5G0T - chains A and D of the 4 polymer chains in the assembly; structure by X-ray diffraction, 1.54 A resolution.

# Chain A (and D)
Name: Enoyl-[acyl-carrier-protein] reductase [NADH]
Source organism: Mycobacterium tuberculosis
Notes: EC 1.3.1.9; chain D of this document is another copy of the same molecule, construct and numbering; everything in this record applies to it too
UniProtKB: P9WGR1 (INHA_MYCTU); numbering as in UniProt (aligned over 1-269)
Sequence (269 residues; row label = number of the first residue in the row):
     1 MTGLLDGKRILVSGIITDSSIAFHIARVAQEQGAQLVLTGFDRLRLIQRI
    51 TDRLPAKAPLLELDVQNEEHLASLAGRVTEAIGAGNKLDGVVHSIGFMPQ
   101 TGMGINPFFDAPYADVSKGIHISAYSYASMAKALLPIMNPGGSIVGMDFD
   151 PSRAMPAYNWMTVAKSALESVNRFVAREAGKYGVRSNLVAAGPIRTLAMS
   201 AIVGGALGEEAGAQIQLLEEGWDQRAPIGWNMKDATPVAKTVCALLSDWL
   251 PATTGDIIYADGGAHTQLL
Not modelled in the structure: 1-2, 198-204 (chain D: 1-2, 42-45, 197-204)
Curated features (UniProtKB/Swiss-Prot):
  - binding site (NAD(+)): Ser20, Ile21, Asp64, Val65, Ile95, Gly96, Lys165, Ile194
  - binding site (substrate): Tyr158
  - site: Phe149 (May act as an intermediate that passes the hydride ion from NADH to the substrate), Tyr158 (Transition state stabilizer)
  - modified residue: Thr266 (Phosphothreonine)
  - mutagenesis: Ser94 (S94A: Confers INH and ETH resistance. The mutant is 17 times more resistant to inhibition by the INH-NAD adduct ...), Asp148 (D148G: Confers pyridomycin resistance. Has no impact on the susceptibility to isoniazid and moxifloxacin. 14-fold decrease in NADH affinity, while no effect on catalytic activity), Tyr158 (Y158A: 1500-fold decrease in catalytic activity while no effect on lipid substrate affinity; Y158F: 24-fold decrease in catalytic activity while no effect on lipid substrate affinity ...), Lys165 (K165A/M: Loss of enzyme's ability to bind NADH; K165Q/R: No effect on the enzyme's catalytic ability or on its ability to bind NADH), Thr266 (T266A: No effect on catalytic activity. Loss of phosphorylation. Does not alter growth of M.tuberculosis ...)
Small-molecule neighbours:
  - NAD (nicotinamide-adenine-dinucleotide): Gly14, Ile15, Ile16, Ser20, Ile21, Phe41, Leu63, Asp64, Val65, Gln66, Ser94, Ile95, Gly96, Phe97, Ile122, Met147, Asp148, Phe149, Tyr158, Met161, Lys165, Ala191, Gly192, Pro193, Ile194, Thr196
  - S72 (1-benzyl-N-[cis-4-(2-{[(4-fluorophenyl)methyl][2-(methylamino)-2-oxoethyl]amino}-2-oxoethyl)cyclohexyl]-5-methyl-1H-1,2,3-triazole-4-carboxamide): Gly96, Phe97, Met98, Gln100, Met103, Phe149, Met155, Pro156, Tyr158, Met161, Lys165, Pro193, Leu197, Leu218
What the authors report for this chain:
  - binding site for S72: Phe97, Tyr158
  - catalytic residues: Tyr158 (citing earlier work)

# How chain A and chain D interact
Pairs across the interface (69):
  Leu4(A) - Leu4(D)  hydrophobic
  Leu4(A) - Trp249(D)  hydrophobic
  Val28(A) - Trp249(D)  hydrophobic
  Gln32(A) - Trp249(D)
  Arg173(A) - Thr266(D)
  Arg173(A) - Gln267(D)  hydrogen bond (backbone-side chain)
  Ala176(A) - Pro227(D)
  Arg177(A) - Gln267(D)  hydrogen bond
  Arg177(A) - Leu269(D)  hydrogen bond (side chain-backbone)
  Gly180(A) - Pro227(D)
  Val184(A) - Ile228(D)
  Pro227(A) - Ala176(D)
  Pro227(A) - Gly180(D)
  Pro227(A) - Thr254(D)
  Ile228(A) - Val184(D)
  Ile228(A) - Arg185(D)
  Ile228(A) - Pro251(D)
  Ile228(A) - Ala252(D)  hydrophobic
  Ile228(A) - Thr254(D)
  Pro237(A) - Pro251(D)  hydrophobic
  Pro237(A) - Ala252(D)  hydrophobic
  Lys240(A) - Trp249(D)
  Thr241(A) - Trp249(D)
  Thr241(A) - Leu250(D)
  Ala244(A) - Trp249(D)
  Ala244(A) - Leu250(D)  hydrophobic
  Trp249(A) - Leu4(D)  hydrophobic
  Trp249(A) - Val28(D)  hydrophobic
  Trp249(A) - Gln32(D)
  Trp249(A) - Lys240(D)
  Trp249(A) - Thr241(D)
  Trp249(A) - Ala244(D)
  Leu250(A) - Thr241(D)
  Leu250(A) - Ala244(D)  hydrophobic
  Pro251(A) - Ile228(D)
  Pro251(A) - Pro237(D)  hydrophobic
  Ala252(A) - Ile228(D)  hydrophobic
  Ala252(A) - Pro237(D)  hydrophobic
  Ala252(A) - Tyr259(D)
  Ala252(A) - Ala260(D)
  Ala252(A) - Asp261(D)  hydrogen bond (backbone-backbone)
  Ala252(A) - Gly262(D)  hydrogen bond (backbone-backbone)
  Ala252(A) - Gly263(D)
  Thr253(A) - Tyr259(D)  hydrogen bond (side chain-backbone)
  Thr254(A) - Pro227(D)
  Thr254(A) - Ile228(D)
  Thr254(A) - Gly262(D)
  Thr254(A) - Gly263(D)
  Thr254(A) - Thr266(D)
  Gly255(A) - Thr266(D)
  Asp256(A) - Tyr259(D)
  Asp256(A) - His265(D)  salt bridge
  Ile258(A) - Ile258(D)  hydrophobic
  Tyr259(A) - Ala252(D)
  Tyr259(A) - Thr253(D)  hydrogen bond (backbone-side chain)
  Tyr259(A) - Asp256(D)
  Ala260(A) - Ala252(D)
  Asp261(A) - Ala252(D)  hydrogen bond (backbone-backbone)
  Gly262(A) - Ala252(D)  hydrogen bond (backbone-backbone)
  Gly262(A) - Thr254(D)
  Gly263(A) - Ala252(D)
  Gly263(A) - Thr254(D)
  His265(A) - Asp256(D)  salt bridge
  Thr266(A) - Arg173(D)
  Thr266(A) - Thr254(D)
  Thr266(A) - Gly255(D)
  Gln267(A) - Arg173(D)  hydrogen bond (side chain-backbone)
  Gln267(A) - Arg177(D)  hydrogen bond
  Leu269(A) - Arg177(D)  hydrogen bond (backbone-side chain)
Other interface residues (no listed pair), chain A (36 interface residues in all): Arg185, Trp230, Cys243, Asp248
Other interface residues (no listed pair), chain D (36 interface residues in all): Trp230, Cys243, Asp248

# In short
The chain A/chain D interface involves 36 residues from each chain, with 12 hydrogen bonds and 2 salt bridges.
Polar pairs include Asp256(A)-His265(D), Arg173(A)-Gln267(D) and Arg177(A)-Gln267(D). Ligands of chain A: NAD
and compound S72. The paper reports the catalytic residue Tyr158(A); a binding site for S72 at Phe97(A) and
Tyr158(A).
Chain A and chain D are both Enoyl-[acyl-carrier-protein] reductase [NADH] (Mycobacterium tuberculosis); the
structure, InhA in complex with a DNA encoded library hit, was determined by X-ray diffraction, deposited
together with 5G0S, 5G0U, 5G0V and 5G0W.
